Entry 6M5U (electron microscopy, 3.80 A resolution); this record covers chains A and B of the 3 polymer chains in the assembly.

Chain A:
Name: Tripartite terminase subunit 3
From: Human herpesvirus 1 (strain 17)
Notes: EC 3.1.-.-
UniProtKB: P04295 (TRM3_HHV11); numbering as in UniProt (aligned over 35-728)
Amino-acid sequence (694 residues; numbered 35 to 728; the number before each row is that of its first residue):
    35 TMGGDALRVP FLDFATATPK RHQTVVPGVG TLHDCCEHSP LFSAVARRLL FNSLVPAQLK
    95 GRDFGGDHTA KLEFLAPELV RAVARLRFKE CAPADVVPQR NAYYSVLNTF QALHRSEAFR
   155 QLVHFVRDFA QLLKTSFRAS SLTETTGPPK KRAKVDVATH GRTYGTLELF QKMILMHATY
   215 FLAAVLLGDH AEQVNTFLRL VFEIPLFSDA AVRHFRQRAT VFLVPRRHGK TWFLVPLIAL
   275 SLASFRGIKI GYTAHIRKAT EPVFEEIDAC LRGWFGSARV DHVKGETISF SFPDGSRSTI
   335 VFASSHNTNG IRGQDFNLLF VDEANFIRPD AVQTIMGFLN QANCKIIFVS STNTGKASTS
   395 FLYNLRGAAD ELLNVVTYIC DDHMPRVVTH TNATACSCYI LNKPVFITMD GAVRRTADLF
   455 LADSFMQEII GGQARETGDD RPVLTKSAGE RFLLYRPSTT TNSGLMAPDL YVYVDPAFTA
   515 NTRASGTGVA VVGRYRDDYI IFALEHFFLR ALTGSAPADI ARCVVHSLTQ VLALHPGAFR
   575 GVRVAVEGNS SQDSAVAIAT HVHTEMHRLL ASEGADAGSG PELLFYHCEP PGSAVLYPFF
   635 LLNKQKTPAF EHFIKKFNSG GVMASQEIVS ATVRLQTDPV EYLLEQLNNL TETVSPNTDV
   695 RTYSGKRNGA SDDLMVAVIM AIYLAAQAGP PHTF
Disordered / not traced: 35-37, 177-196, 292-293, 341-347, 433-475, 603-613, 686-704, 720-722, 728
Ligand contacts: ADP (adenosine-5'-diphosphate): T200, L201, E202, Q205, P259, R260, R261, H262, G263, K264, T265, W266, C430
UniProt features mapped onto this chain:
  - motif: P183 to V189 (Nuclear localization signal), V258 to T265 (Walker A motif), L352 to E357 (Walker B motif)
  - active site: E357 (For ATPase activity), D509 (For nuclease activity), E581 (For nuclease activity), D707 (For nuclease activity)
From the paper describing this entry:
  - binding site for beryllium trifluoride: R261
  - conformationally variable residues (side-chain flip): F171, E202, R261, T265, E357
  - binding site for ADP: E202, W266
  - contacts within the chain: F171-W266 (pi stacking)
  - catalytic residues: R346
  - mutagenesis - R346A: abolished catalytic activity
  - catalytic residues: D509, E581, D706, D707 (by similarity / conservation)

Chain B:
Name: Tripartite terminase subunit 1
From: Human alphaherpesvirus 1 strain 17
UniProtKB: P10212 (TRM1_HHV11); numbering as in UniProt (aligned over 2-775)
Amino-acid sequence (774 residues; numbered 2 to 775; the number before each row is that of its first residue):
     2 AAPVSEPTVA RQKLLALLGQ VQTYVFQIEL LRRCDPHIGR GKLPQLKLNA LQVRALRRRL
    62 RPGLEAQAGA FLTPLSVTLE LLLEYAWREG ERLLGSLETF ATAGDVAAFF TETMGLARPC
   122 PYHQRVRLDT YGGTVHMELC FLHDVENFLK QLNYCHLITP SRGATAALER VREFMVGAVG
   182 SGLIVPPELS DPSHPCAVCF EELCVTANQG ATIASRLADR ICNHVTQQAQ VRLDANELRR
   242 YLPHAAGLSD ADRARALSVL DHALARTAGG DGQPHPSPEN DSVRKEADAL LEAHDVFQAT
   302 TPGLYAISEL QFWLASGDRA GQTTMDAFAS NLTALARREL QQETAAVAVE LALFGRRAEH
   362 FDRAFGSHLA ALDMVDALII GGQATSPDDQ IEALIRACYD HHLTTPLLRR LVSPEQCDEE
   422 ALRRVLARMG AGGAADAPKG GAGPDDDGDR VAVEEGARGL GAPGGGGEDE DRRRGPGGQG
   482 PETWGDIATQ AAADVRERRR LYADRLTKRS LASLGRCVRE QRGELEKMLR VSVHGEVLPA
   542 TFAAVANGFA ARARFCALTA GAGTVIDNRS APGVFDAHRF MRASLLRHQV DPALLPSITH
   602 RFFELVNGPL FDHSTHSFAQ PPNTALYYSV ENVGLLPHLK EELARFIMGA GGSGADWAVS
   662 EFQRFYCFDG ISGITPTQRA AWRYIRELII ATTLFASVYR CGELELRRPD CSRPTSEGRY
   722 RYPPGVYLTY DSDCPLVAIV ESAPDGCIGP RSVVVYDRDV FSILYSVLQH LAPR
Disordered / not traced: 267-305, 404-406, 430-484, 651-654, 773-775
Sequence notes: engineered mutation S216 (Arg in P10212), Q312 (Arg in P10212)
Bound ions: Zn2+ site 1: C121 (shared with 1 residue of chain C); Zn2+ site 2: C197, C200, C223
UniProt features mapped onto this chain:
  - zinc finger: C197 to H225 (C3H1-type)
  - binding site (ATP): F696 to G703

How chain A and chain B interact:
Contacting residue pairs - 219 pairs, chain A then chain B:
  D39(A) - V5(B)
  D39(A) - T9(B)  hydrogen bond
  R42(A) - A2(B)  hydrogen bond (side chain-backbone)
  R42(A) - A3(B)
  R42(A) - P4(B)
  V43(A) - T9(B)
  V43(A) - Q13(B)
  P44(A) - Q13(B)  hydrogen bond (backbone-side chain)
  L46(A) - Q13(B)
  L46(A) - K14(B)
  L46(A) - A17(B)  hydrophobic
  F48(A) - Q21(B)
  A49(A) - Q21(B)
  T50(A) - Q21(B)
  R55(A) - Y242(B)
  G62(A) - Q13(B)  hydrogen bond (backbone-side chain)
  V63(A) - L16(B)  hydrophobic
  V63(A) - A17(B)  hydrophobic
  L66(A) - A17(B)
  L66(A) - G20(B)
  L66(A) - Q21(B)
  H67(A) - T24(B)
  H67(A) - F27(B)
  C69(A) - Q23(B)
  C69(A) - T24(B)
  C69(A) - F27(B)  hydrophobic
  C70(A) - G20(B)  hydrogen bond (side chain-backbone)
  C70(A) - Q23(B)
  C70(A) - T24(B)  hydrogen bond
  S73(A) - Q23(B)  hydrogen bond
  S73(A) - G183(B)
  S73(A) - L184(B)
  P74(A) - Q228(B)
  P74(A) - V534(B)
  P74(A) - E537(B)
  L75(A) - T79(B)
  L75(A) - V180(B)
  L75(A) - G183(B)
  L75(A) - H535(B)
  L75(A) - G536(B)
  F76(A) - L16(B)  hydrophobic
  F76(A) - L19(B)  hydrophobic
  A78(A) - E537(B)
  V79(A) - E537(B)
  A80(A) - L16(B)  hydrophobic
  R82(A) - E537(B)  salt bridge
  L83(A) - R12(B)
  L83(A) - L16(B)  hydrophobic
  L83(A) - L76(B)  hydrophobic
  Q92(A) - S618(B)
  L93(A) - S618(B)  hydrogen bond (backbone-side chain)
  L93(A) - F619(B)  hydrophobic
  G95(A) - T616(B)
  G95(A) - H617(B)
  G95(A) - S618(B)
  R96(A) - S615(B)  hydrogen bond (side chain-backbone)
  R96(A) - T616(B)  hydrogen bond (backbone-backbone)
  D97(A) - C712(B)
  D97(A) - S713(B)  hydrogen bond (side chain-backbone)
  D97(A) - R714(B)  hydrogen bond (backbone-side chain)
  F98(A) - R714(B)
  G99(A) - P715(B)
  G100(A) - T716(B)
  D101(A) - S717(B)  hydrogen bond
  H102(A) - P715(B)  hydrogen bond (side chain-backbone)
  H102(A) - T716(B)  hydrogen bond (side chain-backbone)
  H102(A) - S717(B)
  A104(A) - F72(B)
  A104(A) - R714(B)
  A104(A) - P715(B)
  K105(A) - F72(B)
  K105(A) - T74(B)
  K105(A) - P75(B)
  K105(A) - R714(B)
  L106(A) - T74(B)  hydrogen bond (backbone-side chain)
  E107(A) - R12(B)  salt bridge
  F108(A) - Q68(B)
  F108(A) - A71(B)
  F108(A) - F72(B)
  F108(A) - T74(B)
  F108(A) - P715(B)  hydrophobic
  F108(A) - T716(B)
  L109(A) - A11(B)  hydrophobic
  L109(A) - R12(B)
  L109(A) - Q68(B)
  A110(A) - Q68(B)
  L113(A) - L15(B)  hydrophobic
  L113(A) - G64(B)
  L113(A) - L65(B)  hydrophobic
  V114(A) - E7(B)
  V114(A) - A11(B)  hydrophobic
  A116(A) - R60(B)
  V117(A) - A11(B)
  V117(A) - K14(B)
  V117(A) - L15(B)  hydrophobic
  V117(A) - L61(B)  hydrophobic
  A118(A) - E7(B)
  R119(A) - R60(B)
  L120(A) - K14(B)
  L120(A) - L18(B)  hydrophobic
  F122(A) - K14(B)
  F122(A) - Q21(B)
  Y137(A) - Q13(B)  hydrogen bond
  A164(A) - S618(B)
  T200(A) - A620(B)
  T200(A) - Q621(B)
  T200(A) - P622(B)
  L201(A) - F619(B)
  L201(A) - A620(B)  hydrogen bond (backbone-backbone)
  L201(A) - Q621(B)
  L201(A) - P622(B)
  E202(A) - P622(B)
  L203(A) - C205(B)  hydrophobic
  L203(A) - Q621(B)
  L203(A) - Y629(B)
  K206(A) - Q621(B)  hydrogen bond
  M207(A) - C205(B)
  M207(A) - V206(B)
  L209(A) - F619(B)  hydrophobic
  M210(A) - V206(B)  hydrophobic
  V235(A) - F619(B)
  E237(A) - H617(B)
  L240(A) - V199(B)  hydrophobic
  L240(A) - H225(B)
  L240(A) - E537(B)
  F241(A) - V199(B)  hydrophobic
  F241(A) - E202(B)
  F241(A) - E203(B)
  S242(A) - E203(B)  hydrogen bond
  S242(A) - H225(B)  hydrogen bond
  A245(A) - E203(B)
  H248(A) - T207(B)  hydrogen bond
  H248(A) - A208(B)
  F249(A) - V206(B)  hydrophobic
  R252(A) - E420(B)
  A253(A) - E420(B)
  A253(A) - L423(B)  hydrophobic
  V366(A) - L427(B)
  I369(A) - L427(B)  hydrophobic
  M370(A) - R424(B)
  L373(A) - E420(B)
  L373(A) - R424(B)
  N374(A) - R424(B)
  F382(A) - L423(B)  hydrophobic
  F382(A) - L427(B)  hydrophobic
  S394(A) - R429(B)  hydrogen bond (backbone-side chain)
  F395(A) - V426(B)
  F395(A) - L427(B)  hydrophobic
  N398(A) - V426(B)
  N398(A) - R429(B)
  L399(A) - L423(B)  hydrophobic
  L399(A) - V426(B)  hydrophobic
  R400(A) - Q210(B)
  R400(A) - G211(B)
  G401(A) - A513(B)
  A402(A) - A422(B)
  A403(A) - Q210(B)  hydrogen bond (backbone-side chain)
  A403(A) - R517(B)  hydrogen bond (backbone-side chain)
  D404(A) - Q210(B)
  D404(A) - P415(B)
  D404(A) - D419(B)
  D404(A) - R520(B)  salt bridge
  E405(A) - A208(B)
  E405(A) - Q210(B)
  L406(A) - Q210(B)
  L406(A) - D419(B)
  L407(A) - A208(B)
  L407(A) - N209(B)
  L407(A) - Q210(B)
  N408(A) - A208(B)
  N408(A) - N209(B)
  V409(A) - N209(B)  hydrogen bond (backbone-backbone)
  V409(A) - G211(B)
  C414(A) - T213(B)
  D415(A) - A212(B)
  V421(A) - P638(B)  hydrophobic
  V421(A) - K641(B)
  V422(A) - Y628(B)
  V422(A) - K641(B)
  H424(A) - A645(B)
  H424(A) - R646(B)  hydrogen bond
  T425(A) - N624(B)
  T425(A) - L627(B)
  T425(A) - K641(B)  hydrogen bond (side chain-backbone)
  N426(A) - T625(B)
  A427(A) - N624(B)
  A429(A) - H601(B)
  A429(A) - N624(B)  hydrogen bond (backbone-side chain)
  K480(A) - S216(B)  hydrogen bond
  S481(A) - D220(B)  hydrogen bond
  R485(A) - E521(B)  salt bridge
  R485(A) - Q522(B)  hydrogen bond
  L487(A) - R506(B)
  L488(A) - Y503(B)  hydrogen bond (backbone-side chain)
  L488(A) - L507(B)  hydrophobic
  L488(A) - S511(B)
  L488(A) - S514(B)
  L488(A) - L515(B)  hydrophobic
  L488(A) - C518(B)  hydrophobic
  R490(A) - Y503(B)  hydrogen bond (backbone-side chain)
  R490(A) - R506(B)
  S492(A) - S317(B)
  T494(A) - R500(B)  hydrogen bond
  T495(A) - A316(B)
  T495(A) - S317(B)
  T495(A) - G318(B)
  T495(A) - R320(B)  hydrogen bond (backbone-side chain)
  H560(A) - Q491(B)  hydrogen bond
  Q564(A) - A492(B)
  Q660(A) - R500(B)
  Q660(A) - Y503(B)
  E661(A) - V496(B)
  I662(A) - R499(B)
  V663(A) - R499(B)
  S664(A) - R499(B)  hydrogen bond (backbone-side chain)
  V667(A) - R499(B)  hydrogen bond (backbone-side chain)
  R668(A) - R499(B)
  D672(A) - R506(B)  salt bridge
  P673(A) - R499(B)
Interface residues without a listed pair, chain A (140 interface residues in all): A40, F45, T52, H72, K94, P111, E112, V160, F163, F236, P239, Q251, V255, I361, T428, C432, T479, E484, Y489, N496, L499, L568
Interface residues without a listed pair, chain B (129 interface residues in all): P8, L57, A67, A219, R221, A230, H245, L315, R411, E416, L502, V538, P540, A541, E605, E642, L644, M649, G719, R722

Overview:
140 residues of chain A face 129 of chain B across their interface; the contacts include 39 hydrogen bonds and
5 salt bridges. Among the polar pairs are R82(A)-E537(B), E107(A)-R12(B) and D404(A)-R520(B). Bound to chain
A: ADP. The paper reports catalytic residues R346(A), D509(A) and E581(A) among others; R346A of chain A
abolishes catalytic activity.
Chain A is Tripartite terminase subunit 3 (Human herpesvirus 1 (strain 17)) and chain B is Tripartite
terminase subunit 1 (Human alphaherpesvirus 1 strain 17); the structure, The coordinates of the monomeric
terminase complex in the presence of the ADP-BeF3, was determined by electron microscopy (same publication as
6M5R, 6M5S, 6M5T and 6M5V).
